PDB entry 1QUQ | X-ray diffraction, 2.50 A resolution | chains A and D of the 4 polymer chains in the assembly

[Chain A]
Protein: Protein (replication protein A 32 kd subunit)
Organism: Homo sapiens
Notes: fragment: central domain, residues 43-171
UniProtKB: P15927 (RFA2_HUMAN); residue numbers follow UniProt; this construct covers 43-171
Amino-acid sequence (129 residues; each row starts with the number of its first residue):
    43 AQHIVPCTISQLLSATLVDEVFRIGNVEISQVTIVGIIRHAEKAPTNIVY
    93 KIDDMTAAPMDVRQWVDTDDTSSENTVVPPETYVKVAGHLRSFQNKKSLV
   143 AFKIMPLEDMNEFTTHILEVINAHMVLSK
Not modelled in the structure: 43-44, 111-116
Swiss-Prot annotation at these positions:
  - DNA-binding region: Val74 to Pro148 (OB)

[Chain D]
Protein: Protein (replication protein A 14 kd subunit)
Organism: Homo sapiens
Notes: fragment: rpa14
UniProtKB: P35244 (RFA3_HUMAN); residues 1-121 here = UniProt positions 1-121
Amino-acid sequence (121 residues; each row starts with the number of its first residue):
     1 MVDMMDLPRSRINAGMLAQFIDKPVCFVGRLEKIHPTGKMFILSDGEGKN
    51 GTIELMEPLDEEISGIVEVVGRVTAKATILCTSYVQFKEDSHPFDLGLYN
   101 EAVKIIHDFPQFYPLGIVQHD
Not modelled in the structure: 1-2, 118-121
Swiss-Prot annotation at these positions:
  - modified residue: Val2 (N-acetylvaline)
  - cross-link (Glycyl lysine isopeptide (Lys-Gly)): Lys23 (interchain with G-Cter in ubiquitin), Lys39 (interchain with G-Cter in ubiquitin), Lys88 (interchain with G-Cter in ubiquitin)

[Interface between chain A and chain D]
Contacting residue pairs (7; chain A residue first):
  Leu160(A) - Phe109(D)  hydrophobic
  Leu160(A) - Gln111(D)
  Asn164(A) - Ile105(D)
  Asn164(A) - Phe109(D)
  Met167(A) - Leu98(D)  hydrophobic
  Met167(A) - Glu101(D)
  Met167(A) - Ile105(D)  hydrophobic
Interface residues without a listed pair, chain A (4 interface residues in all): Ile163
Interface residues without a listed pair, chain D (6 interface residues in all): Phe112

[Overview]
Chain A and chain D form an interface of 4 and 6 residues respectively. UniProt lists a DNA-binding region on
chain A.
Here chain A is Protein (replication protein A 32 kd subunit) and chain D is Protein (replication protein A 14
kd subunit), both from Homo sapiens. Entry 1QUQ (Complex of replication protein A subunits RPA14 and RPA32)
was determined by X-ray diffraction.
